Entry 9IMO (X-ray diffraction, 2.75 A resolution); this record covers chains C and E of the 6 polymer chains in the assembly.

== Chain C ==
Name: Tubulin alpha-1B chain
Organism: Sus scrofa
Notes: EC 3.6.5.-
UniProt: Q2XVP4 (TBA1B_PIG); residues 1-451 here = UniProt positions 1-451
Sequence (451 residues; each row starts with the number of its first residue):
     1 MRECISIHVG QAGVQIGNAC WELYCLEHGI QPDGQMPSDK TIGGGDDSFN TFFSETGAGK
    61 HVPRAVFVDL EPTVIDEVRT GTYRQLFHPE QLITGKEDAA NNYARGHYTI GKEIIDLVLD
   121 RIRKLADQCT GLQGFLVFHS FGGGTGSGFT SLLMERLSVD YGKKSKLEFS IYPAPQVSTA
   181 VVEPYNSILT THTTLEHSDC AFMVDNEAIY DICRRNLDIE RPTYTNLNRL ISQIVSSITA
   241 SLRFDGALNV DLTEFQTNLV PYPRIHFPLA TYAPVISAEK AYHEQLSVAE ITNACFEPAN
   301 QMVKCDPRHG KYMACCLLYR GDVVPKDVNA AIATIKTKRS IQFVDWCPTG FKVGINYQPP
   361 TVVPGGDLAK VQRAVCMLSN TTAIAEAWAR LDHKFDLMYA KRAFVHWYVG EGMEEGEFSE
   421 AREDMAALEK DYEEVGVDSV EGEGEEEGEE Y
Not modelled in the structure: 441-451
Swiss-Prot annotation at these positions:
  - motif: Met1 to Cys4 (MREC motif)
  - active site: Glu254
  - binding site (GTP): Gly10, Gln11, Ala12, Gln15, Glu71, Ala99, Ser140, Gly143, Gly144, Thr145, Gly146, Thr179, Glu183, Asn206, Tyr224, Asn228, Leu252
  - binding site (Mg(2+)): Glu71
  - site: Tyr451 (Involved in polymerization)
  - modified residue: Lys40 (N6,N6,N6-trimethyllysine), Ser48 (Phosphoserine), Ser232 (Phosphoserine), Tyr282 (3'-nitrotyrosine), Arg339 (Omega-N-methylarginine), Ser439 (Phosphoserine), Glu443 (5-glutamyl polyglutamate), Glu445 (5-glutamyl polyglutamate), Tyr451 (3'-nitrotyrosine)
  - cross-link (Glycyl lysine isopeptide (Lys-Gly)): Lys326 (interchain with G-Cter in ubiquitin), Lys370 (interchain with G-Cter in ubiquitin)
Ion coordination: Ca2+ near Tyr282 (its only coordinating residue here)
Residues lining bound ligands: GTP (guanosine-5'-triphosphate): Gly10, Gln11, Ala12, Gln15, Ile16, Asp69, Asp98, Ala99, Ala100, Asn101, Ser140, Gly142, Gly143, Gly144, Thr145, Gly146, Ile171, Pro173, Val177, Ser178, Thr179, Glu183, Asn206, Tyr224, Leu227, Asn228, Ile231

== Chain E ==
Name: Stathmin-4
Organism: Rattus norvegicus
UniProt: P63043 (STMN4_RAT); residues -43 to 145 here correspond to UniProt positions 1-189 (UniProt number = residue number + 44)
Sequence (189 residues; numbered -43 to 145; the number before each row is that of its first residue; numbers below 1 keep their minus sign (Met-43 is residue -43)):
   -43 MTLAAYKEKM KELPLVSLFC SCFLSDPLNK SSYKYEADTV DLNWCVISDM EVIELNKCTS
    17 GQSFEVILKP PSFDGVPEFN ASLPRRRDPS LEEIQKKLEA AEERRKYQEA ELLKHLAEKR
    77 EHEREVIQKA IEENNNFIKM AKEKLAQKME SNKENREAHL AAMLERLQEK DKHAEEVRKN
   137 KELKEEASR
Not modelled in the structure: -43 to 5, 29-43, 142-145
Swiss-Prot annotation at these positions:
  - modified residue: Ser46 (Phosphoserine)
  - lipidation (S-palmitoyl cysteine): Cys-24, Cys-22
Residues lining bound ligands: A1L2T (N4-(1,3-benzodioxol-5-ylmethyl)-6-(1H-indol-4-yl)pyrimidine-2,4-diamine): Arg61, Gln64, Glu65, Glu67, Leu68, His71

== Interface between chain C and chain E ==
Pairs across the interface - 31 pairs, chain C then chain E:
  His107(C) with Lys104(E); Met105(E)
  Tyr108(C) with Lys104(E); Met105(E), hydrophobic; Asn108(E)
  Thr109(C) with Arg112(E)
  Lys112(C) with Met105(E)
  Glu155(C) with Leu101(E); Lys104(E), salt bridge
  Arg156(C) with Leu101(E)
  Ser158(C) with Phe93(E); Ile94(E)
  Val159(C) with Ile94(E); Lys98(E)
  Gly162(C) with Asn90(E); Ile94(E)
  Lys163(C) with Asn90(E), hydrogen bond (backbone-side chain); Phe93(E)
  Glu196(C) with Phe93(E)
  His197(C) with Phe93(E); Ala97(E)
  Val409(C) with His115(E)
  Gly410(C) with Arg112(E)
  Glu411(C) with Asn108(E); Arg112(E), salt bridge
  Gly412(C) with Asn108(E); Asn111(E), hydrogen bond (backbone-side chain); Arg112(E)
  Met413(C) with Asn108(E)
  Glu414(C) with Ser107(E), hydrogen bond; Asn111(E), hydrogen bond
Interface residues without a listed pair, chain C (20 interface residues in all): Leu152, Thr193

== Summary ==
The interface between chain C and chain E involves 20 residues on one side and 13 on the other, with 4
hydrogen bonds and 2 salt bridges. Polar contacts include Glu155(C)-Lys104(E), Glu411(C)-Arg112(E) and
Lys163(C)-Asn90(E). Bound to chain C: GTP. Bound to chain E: compound A1L2T.
Chain C is Tubulin alpha-1B chain (Sus scrofa) and chain E is Stathmin-4 (Rattus norvegicus); the structure,
Crystal structure of Tubulin-RB3-TTL-Y12, was determined by X-ray diffraction (same publication as 9IM5).
